Entry 2XF5 (X-ray diffraction, 2.00 A resolution); this record covers chains B and F of the 6 polymer chains in the assembly.

Chain B (and F):
Protein: GP23.1
Source organism: Bacillus phage SPP1
Notes: chain F of this document is another copy of the same molecule, construct and numbering; everything in this record applies to it too
UniProt: O48468 (O48468_BPSPP); numbering as in UniProt (aligned over 2-51)
Sequence (51 residues; row label = number of the first residue in the row):
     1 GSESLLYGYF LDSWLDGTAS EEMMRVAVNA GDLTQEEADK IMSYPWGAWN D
Unresolved in the structure: 1 (chain F: 1, 51)
Sequence notes: expression tag (1); engineered mutation Mse23 (Leu in O48468), Mse24 (Leu in O48468)
Modified / non-standard residues: Mse23 (selenomethionine; parent Met); Mse24 (selenomethionine; parent Met); Mse42 (selenomethionine; parent Met)

Chain B / chain F interface:
Pairs across the interface - 25 pairs, chain B then chain F:
  Glu3(B) with Leu5(F)
  Tyr7(B) with Leu6(F), hydrophobic; Asp32(F), hydrogen bond
  Gly8(B) with Leu6(F)
  Leu11(B) with Leu6(F), hydrophobic; Phe10(F), hydrophobic; Asp32(F)
  Asp12(B) with Tyr9(F), hydrogen bond
  Leu15(B) with Tyr9(F)
  Lys40(B) with Ala30(F), hydrogen bond (side chain-backbone); Asp32(F), salt bridge
  Tyr44(B) with Phe10(F); Mse23(F); Val26(F), hydrophobic; Ala27(F); Ala30(F), hydrophobic; Asp32(F), hydrogen bond
  Pro45(B) with Mse23(F), hydrophobic
  Ala48(B) with Mse23(F), hydrophobic
  Trp49(B) with Tyr9(F); Phe10(F), hydrophobic; Ser13(F); Thr18(F); Ala19(F), hydrophobic; Mse23(F), hydrophobic
Interface residues without a listed pair, chain B (12 interface residues in all): Ser43
Interface residues without a listed pair, chain F (13 interface residues in all): Gly31

In short:
The interface between chain B and chain F involves 12 residues on one side and 13 on the other; the contacts
include 4 hydrogen bonds and 1 salt bridge. Polar contacts include Lys40(B)-Asp32(F), Tyr7(B)-Asp32(F) and
Asp12(B)-Tyr9(F).
Both chains are GP23.1 (Bacillus phage SPP1). Entry 2XF5 (Crystal structure of Bacillus subtilis SPP1 phage
gp23.1, a putative chaperone) was determined by X-ray diffraction together with 2XF6 and 2XF7 from the same
study.
